PDB entry 3J16 | electron microscopy, 7.20 A resolution (low resolution: residue-level contacts below are approximate; hydrogen-bond / salt-bridge calls are withheld) | chains B and J of the 12 polymer chains in the assembly

# Chain B
Name: Rli1p
Organism: Saccharomyces cerevisiae
UniProtKB: Q03195 (RLI1_YEAST); residues 1-608 here = UniProt positions 1-608
Amino-acid sequence (608 residues; each row starts with the number of its first residue):
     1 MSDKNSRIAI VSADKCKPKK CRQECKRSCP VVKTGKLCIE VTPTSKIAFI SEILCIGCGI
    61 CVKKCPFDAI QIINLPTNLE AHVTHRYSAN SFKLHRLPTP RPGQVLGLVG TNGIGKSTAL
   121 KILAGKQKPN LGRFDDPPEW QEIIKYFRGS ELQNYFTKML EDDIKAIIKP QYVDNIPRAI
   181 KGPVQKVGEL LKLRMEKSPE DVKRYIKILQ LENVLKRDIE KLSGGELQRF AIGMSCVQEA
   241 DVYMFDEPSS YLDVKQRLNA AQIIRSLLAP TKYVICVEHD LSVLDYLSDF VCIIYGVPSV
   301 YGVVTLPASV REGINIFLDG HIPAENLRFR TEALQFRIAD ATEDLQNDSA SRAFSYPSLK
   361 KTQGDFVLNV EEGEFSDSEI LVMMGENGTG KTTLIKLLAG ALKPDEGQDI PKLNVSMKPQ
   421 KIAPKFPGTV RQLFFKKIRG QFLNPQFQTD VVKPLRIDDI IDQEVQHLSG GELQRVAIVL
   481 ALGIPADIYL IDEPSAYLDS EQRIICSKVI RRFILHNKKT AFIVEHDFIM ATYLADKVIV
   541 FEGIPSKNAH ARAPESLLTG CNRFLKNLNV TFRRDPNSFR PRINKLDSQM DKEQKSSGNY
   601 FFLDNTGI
Ion coordination: 4Fe-4S cluster Fe site 1: Cys-16, Cys-65; 4Fe-4S cluster Fe site 2: Cys-55, Cys-61
Residues lining bound ligands:
  - ATP (adenosine-5'-triphosphate): Tyr-87, Ser-91, Phe-92, Thr-111, Asn-112, Gly-113, Ile-114, Gly-115, Lys-116, Ser-117, Thr-118, Gln-171, Tyr-172, Glu-247, His-279, Pro-298, Ser-299
  - 4Fe-4S cluster (SF4), molecule 1: Cys-16, Lys-17, Pro-18, Cys-21, Arg-22, Glu-24, Cys-25, Cys-65, Pro-66, Phe-67, Ala-69
  - 4Fe-4S cluster (SF4), molecule 2: Cys-29, Pro-30, Val-31, Cys-38, Ile-39, Ile-50, Cys-55, Ile-56, Gly-57, Cys-58, Gly-59, Ile-60, Cys-61
Curated features (UniProtKB/Swiss-Prot):
  - binding site (ATP): Gly-110 to Ser-117, Gly-385 to Thr-392
  - modified residue: Ser-349 (Phosphoserine)
  - mutagenesis: Cys-25 (C25S: Not viable in aerobic conditions. Lethal; when associated with S-61), Cys-61 (C61S: Lethal; when associated with S-25), Gly-224 (G224D: Lethal; when associated with D-225), Gly-225 (G225D: Lethal; when associated with D-224), Gly-470 (G470D: Lethal; when associated with D-471), Gly-471 (G471D: Lethal; when associated with D-470), Glu-493 (E493Q: Lethal. Inhibits translation in vitro)

# Chain J
Molecule: 28S ribosomal RNA
Organism: Saccharomyces cerevisiae
Sequence (233 nucleotides; numbered 36 to 1769; 1501 numbers in that range are skipped by the numbering (no residue carries them; nothing is unmodelled there); the number before each row is that of its first residue):
    36 CUCAAAGAUU AAGCCAUG
   152 UGGUAAUUCU A
   412 AUCCAAGGAA
   425 AGCAGGCGCG CAAAUUACCC AAUCCUAAUU CAGGGAGGUA GUGA
   548 GGAGGGCAAG UCUGGUGCCA GCAGCCGCGG UAAUUCCAGC UCC
  1175 UGCGGCUUAA UUUGACUCAA CACGGGGAAA CUCACC
  1266 UGGUGGUGCA UGGC
  1427 AGGUCUGUGA UGCCCUU
  1631 ACACACCGCC CGUCGCUAGU
  1750 ACUAAAAGUC GUAACAAGGU

# Chain B / chain J interface
Pairs across the interface (24; chain B residue first):
  Arg-148(B) with G429(J); G430(J); U439(J); U440(J)
  Ser-150(B) with U440(J)
  Glu-151(B) with U52(J); U440(J)
  Gln-153(B) with U440(J)
  Ser-309(B) with C414(J); C415(J)
  Arg-311(B) with C415(J); A416(J); A417(J)
  Glu-312(B) with C415(J)
  Arg-573(B) with A416(J); A417(J)
  Arg-582(B) with A416(J)
  Ile-583(B) with A416(J)
  Lys-585(B) with A156(J); A157(J)
  Asp-587(B) with G154(J); U155(J)
  Ser-588(B) with U155(J)
  Gln-589(B) with U155(J)
Interface residues without a listed pair, chain B (16 interface residues in all): Gly-149, Met-590
Interface residues without a listed pair, chain J (14 interface residues in all): A51

# Summary
The interface between chain B and chain J involves 16 residues on one side and 14 on the other. Chain B binds
ATP and 4Fe-4S cluster. From UniProt: 16 ATP-binding residues and 7 mutagenesis sites on chain B.
Chain B is Rli1p and chain J is 28S ribosomal RNA, both from Saccharomyces cerevisiae; the structure, Models
of ribosome-bound Dom34p and Rli1p and their ribosomal binding partners, was determined by electron
microscopy, deposited together with 3J15.
